4DW0 - chain A; structure by X-ray diffraction, 2.90 A resolution.

# Chain A
Name: P2X purinoceptor
Source organism: Danio rerio
UniProtKB: Q6NYR1 (Q6NYR1_DANRE); numbering as in UniProt (aligned over 28-365)
Amino-acid sequence (340 residues; each row starts with the number of its first residue):
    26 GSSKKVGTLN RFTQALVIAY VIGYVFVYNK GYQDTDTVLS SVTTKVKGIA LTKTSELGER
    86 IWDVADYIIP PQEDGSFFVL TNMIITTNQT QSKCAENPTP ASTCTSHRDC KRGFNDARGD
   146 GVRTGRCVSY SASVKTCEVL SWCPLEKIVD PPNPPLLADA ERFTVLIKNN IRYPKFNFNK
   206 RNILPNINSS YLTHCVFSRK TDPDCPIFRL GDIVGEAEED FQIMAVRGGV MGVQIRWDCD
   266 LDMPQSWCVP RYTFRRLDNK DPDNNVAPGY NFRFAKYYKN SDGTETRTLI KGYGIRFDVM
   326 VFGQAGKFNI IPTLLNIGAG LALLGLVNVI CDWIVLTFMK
Not modelled in the structure: 26-31, 362-365
Sequence notes: expression tag (26-27); engineered mutation F51 (Cys in Q6NYR1), K78 (Asn in Q6NYR1), R187 (Asn in Q6NYR1), R252 (His in Q6NYR1)
Disulfide bonds: C119-C168, C129-C152, C135-C162, C220-C230, C264-C273
Covalently attached groups: N-acetylglucosamine (NAG) linked to N113; glycan linked to N213
Reported in the primary citation:
  - self-association interface (contacts with another copy of this molecule): L340, L346, A347
  - conformationally variable residues (register shift): D88 to Q97

# In short
N-acetylglucosamine is covalently linked to N113 and N213. From the paper: conformational variability at D88;
a self-association interface involving L340, L346 and A347.
Chain A is P2X purinoceptor (Danio rerio); the structure, Crystal structure of the ATP-gated P2X4 ion channel
in the closed, apo state at 2.9 Angstroms, was determined by X-ray diffraction, deposited together with 4DW1.
